PDB entry 8BMX | X-ray diffraction, 3.72 A resolution | chains C and D

[Chain C]
Molecule: Putative TonB-linked outer membrane receptor
From: Bacteroides thetaiotaomicron VPI-5482
UniProtKB: Q8A6D1 (Q8A6D1_BACTN); residues 1-692 here = UniProt positions 1-692
Chain sequence (698 residues; each row starts with the number of its first residue):
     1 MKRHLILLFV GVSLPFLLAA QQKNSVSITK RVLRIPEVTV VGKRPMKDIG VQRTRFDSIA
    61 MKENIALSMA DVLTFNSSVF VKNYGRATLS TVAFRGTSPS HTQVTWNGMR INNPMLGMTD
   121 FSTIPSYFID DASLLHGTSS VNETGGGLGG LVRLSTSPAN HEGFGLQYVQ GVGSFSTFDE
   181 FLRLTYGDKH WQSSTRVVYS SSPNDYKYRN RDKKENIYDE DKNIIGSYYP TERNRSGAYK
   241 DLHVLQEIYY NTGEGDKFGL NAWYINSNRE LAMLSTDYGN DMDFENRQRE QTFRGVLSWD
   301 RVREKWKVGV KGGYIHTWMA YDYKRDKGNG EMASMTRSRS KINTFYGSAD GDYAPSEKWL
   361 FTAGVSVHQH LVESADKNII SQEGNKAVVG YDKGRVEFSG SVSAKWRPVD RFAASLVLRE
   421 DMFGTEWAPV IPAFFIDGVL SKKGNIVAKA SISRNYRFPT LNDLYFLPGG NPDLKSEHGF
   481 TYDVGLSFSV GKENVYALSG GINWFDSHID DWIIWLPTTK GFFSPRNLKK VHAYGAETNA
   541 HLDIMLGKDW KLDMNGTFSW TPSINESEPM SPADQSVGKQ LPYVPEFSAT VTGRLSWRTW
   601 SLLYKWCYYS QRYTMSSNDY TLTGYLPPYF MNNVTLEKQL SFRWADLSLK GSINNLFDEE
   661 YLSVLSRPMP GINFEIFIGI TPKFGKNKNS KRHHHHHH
Unresolved in the structure: 1-44, 328-330, 492-493, 683-698
Sequence notes: expression tag (693-698)

[Chain D]
Molecule: YncE family protein
From: Bacteroides thetaiotaomicron VPI-5482
UniProtKB: D0TRB6 (D0TRB6_9BACE); numbering as in UniProt (aligned over 1-366)
Chain sequence (366 residues; row label = number of the first residue in the row):
     1 MIRVLFFIRM TMSRTIQRIC LFLFCLPVFG SCMKWDYGEM EDFSVSASGL FITNEGNFQY
    61 SNATLSYYDP ATCEVENEVF YRANGFKLGD VAQSMVIRDG IGWIVVNNSH VIFAIDINTF
   121 KEVGRITGFT SPRYIHFLSD EKAYVTQIWD YRIFIINPKT YEITGYIECP DMDMESGSTE
   181 QMVQYGKYVY VNCWSYQNRI LKIDTETDKV VDELTIGIQP TSLVMDKYNK MWTITDGGYE
   241 GSPYGYEAPS LYRIDAETFT VEKQFKFKLG DWPSEVQLNG TRDTLYWINN DIWRMPVEAD
   301 RVPVRPFLEF RDTKYYGLTV NPNNGEVYVA DAIDYQQQGI VYRYSPQGKL IDEFYVGIIP
   361 GAFCWK
Unresolved in the structure: 1-31
Reported in the primary citation:
  - post-translational modification sites: Cys32

[Chain C / chain D interface]
Contacting residue pairs (138; chain C residue first):
  Lys82(C) - Tyr60(D)
  Arg211(C) - Trp35(D)  hydrogen bond (side chain-backbone)
  Arg211(C) - Tyr37(D)
  Asp212(C) - Trp35(D)
  Asp212(C) - Phe86(D)
  Asp212(C) - Lys87(D)  salt bridge
  Lys213(C) - Phe86(D)
  Lys214(C) - Met40(D)
  Lys214(C) - Asn84(D)  hydrogen bond (side chain-backbone)
  Lys214(C) - Phe86(D)
  Lys214(C) - Arg125(D)  hydrogen bond (backbone-side chain)
  Glu215(C) - Arg125(D)  salt bridge
  Asn216(C) - Glu122(D)
  Asn216(C) - Arg125(D)
  Tyr218(C) - Arg125(D)
  Lys222(C) - Thr160(D)
  Lys222(C) - Tyr161(D)
  Ile224(C) - Val123(D)
  Tyr229(C) - Tyr37(D)
  Tyr229(C) - Gly38(D)  hydrogen bond (side chain-backbone)
  Tyr229(C) - Gly85(D)  hydrogen bond (side chain-backbone)
  Leu271(C) - Gln59(D)
  Leu274(C) - Gln59(D)
  Leu274(C) - Ser61(D)
  Leu274(C) - Asp90(D)
  Leu274(C) - Asn108(D)
  Thr276(C) - Ser61(D)  hydrogen bond
  Thr276(C) - Gly89(D)
  Thr276(C) - Asp90(D)
  Thr276(C) - Ser109(D)  hydrogen bond (backbone-side chain)
  Asp277(C) - His110(D)  salt bridge
  Tyr278(C) - Phe86(D)
  Tyr278(C) - Lys87(D)
  Tyr278(C) - Ser109(D)  hydrogen bond (backbone-backbone)
  Tyr278(C) - His110(D)
  Tyr278(C) - Val111(D)  hydrophobic
  Tyr278(C) - Phe113(D)
  Tyr278(C) - Arg125(D)
  Tyr278(C) - Thr127(D)
  Phe284(C) - His110(D)
  Phe284(C) - Phe129(D)
  Tyr323(C) - His110(D)  hydrogen bond
  Arg325(C) - Gly128(D)  hydrogen bond (side chain-backbone)
  Arg325(C) - Thr130(D)
  Arg325(C) - Arg152(D)
  Arg325(C) - Phe154(D)
  Lys327(C) - Tyr151(D)  hydrogen bond
  Lys327(C) - Arg152(D)
  Lys327(C) - Tyr166(D)
  Ser334(C) - Met174(D)
  Ser334(C) - Glu175(D)
  Met335(C) - Thr130(D)
  Met335(C) - Met174(D)
  Met335(C) - Glu175(D)
  Arg337(C) - Glu175(D)
  Lys377(C) - Trp149(D)
  Lys377(C) - Glu175(D)
  Lys377(C) - Tyr196(D)
  Asn378(C) - Glu175(D)  hydrogen bond (backbone-side chain)
  Ile379(C) - Tyr196(D)  hydrophobic
  Ile379(C) - Pro243(D)  hydrophobic
  Ile379(C) - Tyr244(D)  hydrophobic
  Ile380(C) - Asp171(D)
  Ile380(C) - Asp173(D)
  Ile380(C) - Ser176(D)
  Ile380(C) - Gln197(D)
  Ile380(C) - Tyr244(D)
  Ser381(C) - Pro243(D)
  Ser381(C) - Tyr244(D)
  Gln382(C) - Asn198(D)  hydrogen bond
  Gln382(C) - Ile218(D)
  Gln382(C) - Tyr244(D)  hydrogen bond (side chain-backbone)
  Ala387(C) - Pro243(D)  hydrophobic
  Val388(C) - Pro243(D)
  Val389(C) - Tyr196(D)
  Val389(C) - Tyr239(D)
  Val389(C) - Pro243(D)  hydrophobic
  Leu467(C) - Tyr239(D)
  Leu467(C) - Gly241(D)
  Leu516(C) - Asp334(D)
  Pro517(C) - Tyr335(D)
  Thr518(C) - Tyr316(D)
  Thr519(C) - Trp272(D)  hydrogen bond (side chain-backbone)
  Thr519(C) - Tyr316(D)
  Lys520(C) - Trp194(D)
  Lys520(C) - Asp236(D)
  Lys520(C) - Trp272(D)
  Lys520(C) - Pro273(D)  hydrogen bond (side chain-backbone)
  Lys529(C) - Gln336(D)  hydrogen bond
  Met570(C) - Asp312(D)
  Met570(C) - Ile333(D)
  Met570(C) - Asp334(D)
  Ser571(C) - Asp312(D)
  Ser571(C) - Lys314(D)
  Ser571(C) - Asp331(D)
  Ser571(C) - Ile333(D)
  Pro572(C) - Asp312(D)
  Pro572(C) - Thr313(D)
  Pro572(C) - Tyr342(D)
  Ala573(C) - Ile333(D)
  Ala573(C) - Gln337(D)  hydrogen bond (backbone-side chain)
  Ala573(C) - Ile340(D)  hydrophobic
  Ala573(C) - Tyr355(D)  hydrogen bond (backbone-side chain)
  Gln575(C) - Gln337(D)
  Gln575(C) - Tyr355(D)
  Pro582(C) - Gln336(D)
  Tyr583(C) - Tyr60(D)
  Met615(C) - Gln336(D)
  Met615(C) - Gln337(D)
  Met615(C) - Ile358(D)  hydrophobic
  Ser616(C) - Asp334(D)  hydrogen bond
  Ser616(C) - Gln336(D)  hydrogen bond (backbone-backbone)
  Ser616(C) - Gln337(D)
  Ser617(C) - Gln337(D)
  Thr621(C) - Glu78(D)  hydrogen bond
  Leu622(C) - Glu78(D)  hydrogen bond (backbone-side chain)
  Leu622(C) - Arg82(D)
  Thr623(C) - Asn62(D)
  Thr623(C) - Thr64(D)
  Thr623(C) - Glu78(D)  hydrogen bond (backbone-side chain)
  Thr623(C) - Lys87(D)
  Pro627(C) - Lys34(D)
  Pro628(C) - Met33(D)
  Tyr629(C) - Met33(D)  hydrophobic
  Phe630(C) - Cys32(D)
  Phe630(C) - Met33(D)
  Glu659(C) - Cys32(D)  hydrogen bond (side chain-backbone)
  Glu659(C) - Met33(D)  hydrogen bond (side chain-backbone)
  Glu660(C) - Lys34(D)
  Glu660(C) - Trp35(D)  hydrogen bond (backbone-backbone)
  Tyr661(C) - Met33(D)  hydrophobic
  Leu665(C) - Gln59(D)
  Leu665(C) - Tyr60(D)
  Leu665(C) - Lys87(D)
  Ser666(C) - Gln59(D)
  Ser666(C) - Tyr60(D)
  Ser666(C) - Ser61(D)  hydrogen bond
  Arg667(C) - Gln59(D)
Also at the interface, not in a pair above, chain C (79 interface residues in all): Arg209, Asn210, Asp221, Gly279, Asp326, Ala333, Thr336, Asp376, Pro468, Ile514, Gly521, Asp574, Ser576, Thr614, Asp619, Met631, Leu662
Also at the interface, not in a pair above, chain D (84 interface residues in all): Asp36, Ala63, Tyr81, Lys159, Glu162, Met172, Glu240, Ser242, Ser274, Ile288, Arg311, Tyr315, Gln338, Ile359

[Summary]
79 residues of chain C and 84 residues of chain D are in contact, with 28 hydrogen bonds and 3 salt bridges.
Polar contacts include Asp212(C)-Lys87(D), Glu215(C)-Arg125(D) and Asp277(C)-His110(D). From the paper: a
modification site at Cys32(D).
Chain C is Putative TonB-linked outer membrane receptor and chain D is YncE family protein, both from
Bacteroides thetaiotaomicron VPI-5482; the structure, Bacteroides thetaiotaomicron B12 TonB dependent
transporter in complex with a surface lipoprotein, was determined by X-ray diffraction together with 8BLW,
8P97 and 8P98 from the same study.
